PDB entry 6UTY | X-ray diffraction, 4.15 A resolution (low resolution: residue-level contacts below are approximate; hydrogen-bond / salt-bridge calls are withheld) | chains AAA and BBB of the 8 polymer chains in the assembly

== Chain AAA (and BBB) ==
Protein: DNA-directed RNA polymerase subunit alpha
Organism: Escherichia coli
Notes: EC 2.7.7.6; chain BBB of this document is another copy of the same molecule, construct and numbering; everything in this record applies to it too
UniProt: P0A7Z4 (RPOA_ECOLI); residues 1-235 here = UniProt positions 1-235
Chain sequence (242 residues; numbered -6 to 235; the number before each row is that of its first residue; numbers below 1 keep their minus sign (Ala-6 is residue -6)):
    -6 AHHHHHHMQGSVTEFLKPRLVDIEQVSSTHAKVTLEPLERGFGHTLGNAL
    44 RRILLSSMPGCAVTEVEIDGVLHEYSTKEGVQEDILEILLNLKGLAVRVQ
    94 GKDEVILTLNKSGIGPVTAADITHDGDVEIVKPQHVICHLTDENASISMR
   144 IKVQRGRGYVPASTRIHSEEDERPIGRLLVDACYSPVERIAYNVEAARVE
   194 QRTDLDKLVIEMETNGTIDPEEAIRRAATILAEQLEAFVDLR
Not modelled in the structure: -6 to 5 (chain BBB: -6 to 5, 234-235)
Construct notes: expression tag (-6 to 0)
Swiss-Prot annotation at these positions:
  - region: Glu162 to Glu165 (Required for interaction with Crp at class II promoters)

== How chain AAA and chain BBB interact ==
Pairs across the interface - 54 pairs, chain AAA then chain BBB:
  Phe8(AAA) - Glu226(BBB)
  Leu9(AAA) - Gln227(BBB)
  Lys10(AAA) - Glu226(BBB)
  Lys10(AAA) - Gln227(BBB)
  Lys10(AAA) - Glu229(BBB)
  Pro11(AAA) - Gln227(BBB)
  Pro11(AAA) - Ala230(BBB)
  Arg12(AAA) - Ala230(BBB)
  Leu13(AAA) - Ala230(BBB)
  Leu28(AAA) - Phe231(BBB)
  Leu31(AAA) - Gln227(BBB)
  Glu32(AAA) - Arg150(BBB)
  Arg33(AAA) - Ser49(BBB)
  Gly34(AAA) - Arg45(BBB)
  Phe35(AAA) - Ile46(BBB)
  Phe35(AAA) - Ser50(BBB)
  Phe35(AAA) - Gln227(BBB)
  His37(AAA) - Arg45(BBB)
  Thr38(AAA) - Ala42(BBB)
  Thr38(AAA) - Arg45(BBB)
  Thr38(AAA) - Ile46(BBB)
  Thr38(AAA) - Leu224(BBB)
  Leu39(AAA) - Leu224(BBB)
  Ala42(AAA) - Thr38(BBB)
  Ala42(AAA) - Ala42(BBB)
  Arg45(AAA) - Gly34(BBB)
  Arg45(AAA) - His37(BBB)
  Arg45(AAA) - Thr38(BBB)
  Ser50(AAA) - Phe35(BBB)
  Arg150(AAA) - Glu7(BBB)
  Arg150(AAA) - Glu32(BBB)
  Arg195(AAA) - Arg150(BBB)
  Ile217(AAA) - Phe231(BBB)
  Arg218(AAA) - Val232(BBB)
  Arg218(AAA) - Asp233(BBB)
  Ala221(AAA) - Phe231(BBB)
  Ala221(AAA) - Asp233(BBB)
  Thr222(AAA) - Asp233(BBB)
  Leu224(AAA) - Leu228(BBB)
  Glu226(AAA) - Phe8(BBB)
  Glu226(AAA) - Lys10(BBB)
  Gln227(AAA) - Leu9(BBB)
  Gln227(AAA) - Lys10(BBB)
  Gln227(AAA) - Pro11(BBB)
  Leu228(AAA) - Leu228(BBB)
  Ala230(AAA) - Pro11(BBB)
  Phe231(AAA) - Pro11(BBB)
  Phe231(AAA) - Leu28(BBB)
  Phe231(AAA) - Ala221(BBB)
  Leu234(AAA) - Arg12(BBB)
  Leu234(AAA) - Leu13(BBB)
  Arg235(AAA) - Leu13(BBB)
  Arg235(AAA) - Glu214(BBB)
  Arg235(AAA) - Arg218(BBB)
Also at the interface, not in a pair above, chain AAA (38 interface residues in all): Thr6, Leu43, Ile46, Ser49, Ile223, Ala225
Also at the interface, not in a pair above, chain BBB (35 interface residues in all): Thr6, Leu39, Ile223, Ala225

== Overview ==
38 residues of chain AAA face 35 of chain BBB across their interface.
Both chains are DNA-directed RNA polymerase subunit alpha (Escherichia coli). Entry 6UTY (E. coli sigma-S
transcription initiation complex with a mismatching CTP ("Old" crystal soaked with CTP for ...) was determined
by X-ray diffraction together with 6UTV, 6UTW, 6UTX, 6UTZ, 6UU0, 6UU1 and 11 further entries from the same
study.
